Entry 4LZZ (X-ray diffraction, 3.21 A resolution); this record covers chains C and D of the 6 polymer chains in the assembly.

== Chain C (and D) ==
Name: Transcriptional regulator (NtrC family)
Organism: Aquifex aeolicus
Notes: fragment: ATPase Domain; chain D of this document is another copy of the same molecule, construct and numbering; everything in this record applies to it too
UniProtKB: O67198 (O67198_AQUAE); residues 121-387 here = UniProt positions 121-387
Amino-acid sequence (268 residues; each row starts with the number of its first residue):
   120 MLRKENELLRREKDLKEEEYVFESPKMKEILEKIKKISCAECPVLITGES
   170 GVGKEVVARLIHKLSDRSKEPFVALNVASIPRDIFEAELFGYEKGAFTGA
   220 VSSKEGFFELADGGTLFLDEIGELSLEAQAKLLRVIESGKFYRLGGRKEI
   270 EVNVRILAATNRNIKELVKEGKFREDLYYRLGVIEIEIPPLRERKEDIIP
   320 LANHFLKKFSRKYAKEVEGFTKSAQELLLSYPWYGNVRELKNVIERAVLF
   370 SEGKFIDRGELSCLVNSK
Not modelled in the structure: 120-137, 385-387
Sequence notes: initiating methionine (120)
Ion coordination: Mg2+: Asp238 (together with 08T)
Ligand contacts:
  - 08T ([[[(2R,3S,4R,5R)-5-(6-aminopurin-9-yl)-3,4-bis(oxidanyl)oxolan-2-yl]methoxy-oxidanyl-phosphoryl]oxy-oxidanyl-phosphoryl]oxy-tris(fluoranyl)beryllium): Leu252, Glu256, Asp295, Arg299
  - 08T: Tyr139, Val140, Phe141, Glu168, Ser169, Gly170, Val171, Gly172, Lys173, Glu174, Val175, Asp238, Glu239, Asn280, Leu320, Phe324, Val356, Arg357, Lys360

== Interface between chain C and chain D ==
Contacting residue pairs (57):
  Ser169(C) with Asp295(D); Arg299(D), hydrogen bond
  Glu174(C) with Arg253(D), salt bridge
  Arg178(C) with Arg253(D)
  Val192(C) with Tyr261(D)
  Ala193(C) with Arg253(D); Tyr261(D); Glu268(D)
  Asn195(C) with Ala249(D); Arg253(D)
  Ala197(C) with Lys250(D), hydrogen bond (backbone-side chain)
  Ser198(C) with Glu205(D); Phe209(D); Lys250(D), hydrogen bond (side chain-backbone)
  Ile199(C) with Lys250(D), hydrogen bond (backbone-side chain)
  Pro200(C) with Glu205(D)
  Ile203(C) with Leu263(D), hydrophobic
  Glu207(C) with Gly264(D), hydrogen bond (side chain-backbone); Arg266(D), salt bridge
  Tyr211(C) with Ala215(D), hydrogen bond (side chain-backbone)
  Phe216(C) with Thr217(D), hydrogen bond (backbone-side chain)
  Ala219(C) with Gly214(D)
  Lys223(C) with Gly264(D)
  Glu224(C) with Arg266(D), hydrogen bond (backbone-side chain)
  Gly225(C) with Arg266(D)
  Phe226(C) with Tyr261(D), hydrophobic; Gly265(D); Arg266(D)
  Leu229(C) with Arg266(D)
  Glu239(C) with Leu252(D); Arg293(D), salt bridge
  Glu242(C) with Arg293(D), salt bridge
  Asn280(C) with Arg293(D); Asp295(D), hydrogen bond
  Arg281(C) with Arg293(D)
  Lys331(C) with Glu160(D), salt bridge
  Tyr332(C) with Ala159(D), hydrophobic; Glu160(D)
  Tyr353(C) with Tyr298(D)
  Gly354(C) with Tyr298(D)
  Arg357(C) with Glu256(D), salt bridge; Tyr298(D); Arg299(D)
  Asn361(C) with Tyr298(D), hydrogen bond (side chain-backbone); Val302(D)
  Glu364(C) with Cys161(D), hydrogen bond; Val302(D)
  Arg365(C) with Gly301(D); Val302(D), hydrogen bond (side chain-backbone); Ile303(D); Glu304(D), salt bridge
  Leu368(C) with Lys155(D); Ala159(D), hydrophobic
  Phe369(C) with Lys152(D); Lys155(D); Ile156(D), hydrophobic
  Glu371(C) with Lys155(D), salt bridge
Interface residues without a listed pair, chain C (40 interface residues in all): Leu194, Ala215, Thr217, Glu358, Ser370
Interface residues without a listed pair, chain D (34 interface residues in all): Cys158, Phe216, Arg262, Glu294

== In short ==
Chain C and chain D form an interface of 40 and 34 residues respectively; the contacts include 12 hydrogen
bonds and 8 salt bridges. Among the polar pairs are Glu174(C)-Arg253(D), Glu207(C)-Arg266(D) and
Glu239(C)-Arg293(D). Chain C binds compound 08T and 08T.
Chain C and chain D are both Transcriptional regulator (NtrC family) (Aquifex aeolicus); the structure,
Nucleotide-induced asymmetry within atpase activator ring drives s54-RNAP interaction and ATP hydrolysis, was
determined by X-ray diffraction (same publication as 4LY6).
